Entry 4Y8G (X-ray diffraction, 2.60 A resolution); this record covers chains H and Z of the 34 polymer chains in the assembly.

== Chain H ==
Name: Proteasome subunit beta type-2
From: Saccharomyces cerevisiae (strain ATCC 204508 / S288c)
Notes: EC 3.4.25.1
UniProt: P25043 (PSB2_YEAST); residues 1-232 here correspond to UniProt positions 30-261 (UniProt number = residue number + 29)
Sequence (232 residues; row label = number of the first residue in the row):
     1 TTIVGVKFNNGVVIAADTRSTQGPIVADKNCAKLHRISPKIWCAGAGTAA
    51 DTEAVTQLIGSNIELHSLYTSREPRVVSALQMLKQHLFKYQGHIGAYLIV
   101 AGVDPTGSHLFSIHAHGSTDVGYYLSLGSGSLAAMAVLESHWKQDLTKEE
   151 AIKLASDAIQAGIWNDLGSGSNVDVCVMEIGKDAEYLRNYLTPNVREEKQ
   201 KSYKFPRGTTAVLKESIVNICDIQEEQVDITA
Unresolved in the structure: 223-232
Swiss-Prot annotation at these positions:
  - active site: Thr1 (Nucleophile)

== Chain Z ==
Name: Proteasome subunit beta type-6
From: Saccharomyces cerevisiae (strain ATCC 204508 / S288c)
Notes: EC 3.4.25.1
UniProt: P23724 (PSB6_YEAST); residues 1-222 here correspond to UniProt positions 20-241 (UniProt number = residue number + 19)
Sequence (222 residues; each row starts with the number of its first residue):
     1 QFNPYGDNGGTILGIAGEDFAVLAGDTRNITDYSINSRYEPKVFDCGDNI
    51 VMSANGFAADGDALVKRFKNSVKWYHFDHNDKKLSINSAARNIQHLLYGK
   101 RFFPYYVHTIIAGLDEDGKGAVYSFDPVGSYEREQCRAGGAAASLIMPFL
   151 DNQVNFKNQYEPGTNGKVKKPLKYLSVEEVIKLVRDSFTSATERHIQVGD
   201 GLEILIVTKDGVRKEFYELKRD
Metal / ion sites: Mg2+: Thr192, His195, Val198

== Chain H / chain Z interface ==
Contacting residue pairs (59; chain H residue first):
  Arg19(H) - Ile196(Z)
  Arg19(H) - Asp222(Z)  salt bridge
  Pro24(H) - Arg194(Z)
  Pro24(H) - His195(Z)
  Pro24(H) - Ile196(Z)  hydrogen bond (backbone-backbone)
  Ile25(H) - Leu145(Z)  hydrophobic
  Ile25(H) - Arg194(Z)
  Val26(H) - Glu193(Z)
  Val26(H) - Arg194(Z)  hydrogen bond (backbone-backbone)
  Val26(H) - Ile196(Z)  hydrophobic
  Ala27(H) - Arg194(Z)  hydrogen bond (backbone-side chain)
  Lys29(H) - Glu193(Z)  salt bridge
  Lys29(H) - Arg194(Z)
  Ile163(H) - Asp222(Z)
  Trp164(H) - Ile35(Z)
  Trp164(H) - Arg38(Z)  hydrogen bond (backbone-side chain)
  Trp164(H) - Arg221(Z)
  Trp164(H) - Asp222(Z)
  Asn165(H) - Tyr33(Z)
  Asn165(H) - Arg38(Z)
  Asp166(H) - Tyr33(Z)
  Asp166(H) - Asp222(Z)
  Leu167(H) - Arg28(Z)
  Leu167(H) - Ile30(Z)  hydrophobic
  Leu167(H) - Asp32(Z)
  Leu167(H) - Tyr33(Z)  hydrogen bond (backbone-backbone)
  Leu167(H) - Ile35(Z)  hydrophobic
  Leu167(H) - Ile196(Z)
  Gly168(H) - Tyr33(Z)
  Ser169(H) - Asp222(Z)
  Gly170(H) - Asp222(Z)
  Ser171(H) - Asp222(Z)  hydrogen bond (backbone-side chain)
  Asn194(H) - Lys220(Z)  hydrogen bond (backbone-side chain)
  Asn194(H) - Asp222(Z)  hydrogen bond
  Arg196(H) - Thr189(Z)  hydrogen bond
  Arg196(H) - Ser190(Z)  hydrogen bond
  Arg196(H) - Glu193(Z)
  Glu197(H) - Arg185(Z)  salt bridge
  Glu197(H) - Thr189(Z)
  Lys199(H) - Asp186(Z)
  Gln200(H) - Lys182(Z)
  Gln200(H) - Arg185(Z)
  Gln200(H) - Asp186(Z)  hydrogen bond (backbone-side chain)
  Lys201(H) - Gln153(Z)
  Lys201(H) - Glu179(Z)
  Lys201(H) - Asp186(Z)
  Tyr203(H) - Phe149(Z)
  Tyr203(H) - Gln153(Z)
  Tyr203(H) - Leu183(Z)
  Tyr203(H) - Asp186(Z)  hydrogen bond
  Phe205(H) - Asn152(Z)
  Phe205(H) - Gln159(Z)
  Pro206(H) - Pro162(Z)  hydrophobic
  Arg207(H) - Pro162(Z)
  Gly208(H) - Pro162(Z)
  Thr209(H) - Gln159(Z)
  Thr209(H) - Tyr160(Z)  hydrogen bond (backbone-backbone)
  Ala211(H) - Tyr160(Z)  hydrophobic
  Ala211(H) - Gly166(Z)
Also at the interface, not in a pair above, chain H (32 interface residues in all): Thr21, Gly23, Asp28, Val195
Also at the interface, not in a pair above, chain Z (32 interface residues in all): Ser34, Asn158, Gly163, Glu218

== Summary ==
Chain H and chain Z each contribute 32 residues to their interface; the contacts include 13 hydrogen bonds and
3 salt bridges. Among the polar pairs are Arg19(H)-Asp222(Z), Lys29(H)-Glu193(Z) and Glu197(H)-Arg185(Z).
Curated annotation (UniProt) lists active-site residue Thr1(H) on chain H.
Here chain H is Proteasome subunit beta type-2 and chain Z is Proteasome subunit beta type-6, both from
Saccharomyces cerevisiae (strain ATCC 204508 / S288c). Entry 4Y8G (Yeast 20S proteasome in complex with
N3-APnLL-ep) was determined by X-ray diffraction together with 4Y69, 4Y6A, 4Y6V, 4Y6Z, 4Y70, 4Y74 and 34
further entries from the same study.
